8IDC - chains A and D of the 5 polymer chains in the assembly; structure by electron microscopy, 3.90 A resolution.

[Chain A]
Name: Cell division ATP-binding protein FtsE
From: Mycobacterium tuberculosis
UniProtKB: O05779 (FTSE_MYCTU); residues 1-230 here = UniProt positions 1-230
Amino-acid sequence (230 residues; row label = number of the first residue in the row):
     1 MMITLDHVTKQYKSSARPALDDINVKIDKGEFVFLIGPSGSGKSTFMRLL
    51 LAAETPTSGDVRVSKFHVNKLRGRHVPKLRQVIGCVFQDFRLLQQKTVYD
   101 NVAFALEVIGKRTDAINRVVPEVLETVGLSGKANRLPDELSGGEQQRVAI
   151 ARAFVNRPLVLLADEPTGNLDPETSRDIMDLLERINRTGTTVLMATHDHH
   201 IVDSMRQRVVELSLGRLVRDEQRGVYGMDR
Not modelled in the structure: 228-230
Swiss-Prot annotation at these positions:
  - binding site (ATP): G37 to S44
From the paper describing this entry:
  - mutagenesis - D164A, E165Q: decreased catalytic activity on ATP

[Chain D]
Name: Cell division protein FtsX
From: Mycobacterium tuberculosis
UniProtKB: A0A045GRS5 (A0A045GRS5_MYCTX); residues 1-297 here = UniProt positions 1-297
Amino-acid sequence (297 residues; row label = number of the first residue in the row):
     1 MRFGFLLNEVLTGFRRNVTMTIAMILTTAISVGLFGGGMLVVRLADSSRA
    51 IYLDRVESQVFLTEDVSANDSSCDTTACKALREKIETRSDVKAVRFLNRQ
   101 QAYDDAIRKFPQFKDVAGKDSFPASFIVKLENPEQHKDFDTAMKGQPGVL
   151 DVLNQKELIDRLFAVLDGLSNAAFAVALVQAIGAILLIANMVQVAAYTRR
   201 TEIGIMRLVGASRWYTQLPFLVEAMLAATMGVGIAVAGLMVVRALFLENA
   251 LNQFYQANLIAKVDYADILFITPWLLLLGVAMSGLTAYLTLRLYVRR
Not modelled in the structure: 296-297
Disulfides: C73-C78

[How chain A and chain D interact]
Contacting residue pairs (18; chain A residue first):
  P77(A) - G210(D)
  P77(A) - A211(D)
  R80(A) - R207(D)
  R80(A) - L208(D)
  R80(A) - V209(D)
  R80(A) - G210(D)
  Q81(A) - V209(D)
  Q81(A) - G210(D)  hydrogen bond (side chain-backbone)
  R91(A) - I205(D)
  L92(A) - T201(D)  hydrogen bond (backbone-side chain)
  L93(A) - T201(D)
  F104(A) - F5(D)  hydrophobic
  A105(A) - V209(D)  hydrophobic
  E107(A) - R2(D)
  E107(A) - F5(D)
  V108(A) - V209(D)  hydrophobic
  I109(A) - V209(D)  hydrophobic
  T113(A) - R2(D)
Also at the interface, not in a pair above, chain A (14 interface residues in all): F87, R152
Also at the interface, not in a pair above, chain D (10 interface residues in all): E202

[Overview]
14 residues of chain A and 10 residues of chain D are in contact, with 2 hydrogen bonds. Polar pairs include
Q81(A)-G210(D) and L92(A)-T201(D). UniProt lists 8 ATP-binding residues on chain A. From the paper: D164A and
E165Q of chain A reduce catalytic activity on ATP.
Here chain A is Cell division ATP-binding protein FtsE and chain D is Cell division protein FtsX, both from
Mycobacterium tuberculosis. Entry 8IDC (Cryo-EM structure of Mycobacterium tuberculosis FtsEX/RipC complex in
peptidisc) was determined by electron microscopy, deposited together with 8IDB, 8IDD, 8IGQ and 8JIA.
